PDB entry 7OLU | X-ray diffraction, 1.79 A resolution | chain AAA

Chain AAA:
Name: Lectin
From: Burkholderia cenocepacia (strain ATCC BAA-245 / DSM 16553 / LMG 16656 / NCTC 13227 / J2315 / CF5610)
Reference sequence: B4EH86 (B4EH86_BURCJ); residues 0-131 here correspond to UniProt positions 1-132 (UniProt number = residue number + 1)
Chain sequence (134 residues; each row starts with the number of its first residue; numbers below 1 keep their minus sign (Gly-2 is residue -2)):
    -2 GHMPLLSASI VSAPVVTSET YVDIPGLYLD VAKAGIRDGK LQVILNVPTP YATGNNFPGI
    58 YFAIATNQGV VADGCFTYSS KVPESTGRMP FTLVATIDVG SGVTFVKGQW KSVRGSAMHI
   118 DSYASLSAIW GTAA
Disordered / not traced: -2
Construct notes: expression tag (-2 to -1)
Ligand contacts: VJT ((2-(4-(beta-L-fucopyranosylethynyl)phenyl)-2-methylpropan-1-amine): Tyr18, Thr46, Tyr48, Tyr58, Asp70, Gly71, Cys72, Thr74, Tyr75, Ser82, Thr83, Gly84, Arg85, Val110, Arg111, Asp118, Ser119
Reported in the primary citation:
  - binding site for VJT: Thr46, Tyr48, Tyr58, Asp70, Gly71, Cys72, Thr74, Tyr75, Ser82, Thr83, Arg85, Arg111, Ser119

In short:
Bound to chain AAA: compound VJT. From the paper: a binding site for VJT at Thr46, Tyr48 and Tyr58 among
others.
Chain AAA is Lectin (Burkholderia cenocepacia (strain ATCC BAA-245 / DSM 16553 / LMG 16656 / NCTC 13227 /
J2315 / CF5610)); the structure, Structure of the N-terminal domain of BC2L-C lectin (1-131) in complex with a
synthetic beta-C-fucoside ligand, was determined by X-ray diffraction, deposited together with 7OLW.
